7EDG - chains B and C of the 3 polymer chains in the assembly; structure by electron microscopy, 3.20 A resolution.

[Chain B (and C)]
Molecule: Spike glycoprotein
Source organism: Severe acute respiratory syndrome coronavirus 2
Notes: chain C of this document is another copy of the same molecule, construct and numbering; everything in this record applies to it too
UniProt: P0DTC2 (SPIKE_SARS2); aligned to UniProt positions 16-1205 over residues 16-1205 (the alignment contains insertions or deletions, so no single offset holds)
Sequence (1286 residues; row label = number of the first residue in the row; numbers below 1 keep their minus sign (Met-5 is residue -5)):
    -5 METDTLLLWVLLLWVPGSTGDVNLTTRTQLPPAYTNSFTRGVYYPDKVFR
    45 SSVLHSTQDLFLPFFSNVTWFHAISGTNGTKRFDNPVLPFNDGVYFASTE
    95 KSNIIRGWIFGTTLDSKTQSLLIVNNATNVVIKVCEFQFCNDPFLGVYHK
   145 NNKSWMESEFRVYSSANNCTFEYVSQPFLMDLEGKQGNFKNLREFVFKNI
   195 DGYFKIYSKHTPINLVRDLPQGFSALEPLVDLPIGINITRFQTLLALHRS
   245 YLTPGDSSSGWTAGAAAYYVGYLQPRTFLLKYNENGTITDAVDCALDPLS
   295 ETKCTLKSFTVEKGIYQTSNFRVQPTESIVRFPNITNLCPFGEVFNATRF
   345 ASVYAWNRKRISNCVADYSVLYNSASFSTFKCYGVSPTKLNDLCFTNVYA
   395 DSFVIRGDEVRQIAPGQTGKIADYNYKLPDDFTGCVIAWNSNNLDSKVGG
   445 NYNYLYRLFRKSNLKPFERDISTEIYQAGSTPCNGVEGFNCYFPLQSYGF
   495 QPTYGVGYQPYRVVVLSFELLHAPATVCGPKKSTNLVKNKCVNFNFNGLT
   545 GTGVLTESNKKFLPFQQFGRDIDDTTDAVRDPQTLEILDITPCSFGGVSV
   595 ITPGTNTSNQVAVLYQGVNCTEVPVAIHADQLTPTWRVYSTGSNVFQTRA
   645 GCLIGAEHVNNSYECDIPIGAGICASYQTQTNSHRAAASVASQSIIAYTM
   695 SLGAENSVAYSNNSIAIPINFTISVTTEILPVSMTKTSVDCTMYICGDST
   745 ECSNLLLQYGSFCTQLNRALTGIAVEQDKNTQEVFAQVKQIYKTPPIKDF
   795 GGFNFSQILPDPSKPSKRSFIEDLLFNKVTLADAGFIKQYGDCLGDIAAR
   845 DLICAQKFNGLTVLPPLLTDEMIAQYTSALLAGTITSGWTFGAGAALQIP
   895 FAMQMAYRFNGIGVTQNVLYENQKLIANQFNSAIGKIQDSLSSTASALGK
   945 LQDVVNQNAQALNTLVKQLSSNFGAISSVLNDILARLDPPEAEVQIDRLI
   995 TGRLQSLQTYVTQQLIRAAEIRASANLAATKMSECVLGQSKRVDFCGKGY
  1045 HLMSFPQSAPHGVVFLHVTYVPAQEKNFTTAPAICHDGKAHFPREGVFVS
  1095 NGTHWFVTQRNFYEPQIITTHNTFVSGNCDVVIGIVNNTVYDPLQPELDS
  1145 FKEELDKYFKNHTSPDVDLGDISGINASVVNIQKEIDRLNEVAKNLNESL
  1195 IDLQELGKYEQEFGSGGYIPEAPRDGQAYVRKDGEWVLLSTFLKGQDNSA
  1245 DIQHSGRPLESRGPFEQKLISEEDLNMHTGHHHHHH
Unresolved in the structure: -5 to 26, 67-78, 139-154, 171-182, 206-213, 240-260, 619-635, 673-687, 825-840, 1144-1280 (chain C: -5 to 26, 67-78, 140-151, 174-183, 209-213, 240-259, 618-637, 673-687, 826-840, 1144-1280)
Differences from the reference sequence: initiating methionine (-5); expression tag (-4 to 15, 1206-1280); conflict Tyr498 (Asn501 in P0DTC2), Asp567 (Ala570 in P0DTC2), Gly611 (Asp614 in P0DTC2), His678 (Pro681 in P0DTC2), Ala680 (Arg683 in P0DTC2), Ala682 (Arg685 in P0DTC2), Ile713 (Thr716 in P0DTC2), Ala979 (Ser982 in P0DTC2), Pro983 (Lys986 in P0DTC2), Pro984 (Val987 in P0DTC2), His1115 (Asp1118 in P0DTC2)
Disulfides: Cys288-Cys298, Cys333-Cys358, Cys376-Cys429, Cys388-Cys522, Cys535-Cys587, Cys614-Cys646, Cys659-Cys668, Cys735-Cys757, Cys740-Cys746, Cys1029-Cys1040, Cys1079-Cys1123
Covalent attachments: N-acetylglucosamine (NAG) linked to Asn61, Asn120, Asn162, Asn231, Asn279, Asn328, Asn340, Asn600, Asn613, Asn654, Asn706, Asn714, Asn798, Asn1071, Asn1095, Asn1131
UniProt features mapped onto this chain:
  - glycosylation (N-linked (GlcNAc...) asparagine): Asn17 (complex), Asn61 (hybrid), Asn331 (complex), Asn603 (hybrid)

[Interface between chain B and chain C]
Contacting residue pairs (124):
  Asn314(B) with Asp734(C), hydrogen bond
  Arg316(B) with Met737(C), hydrogen bond; Asp742(C), salt bridge
  Arg354(B) with Tyr197(C); Pro227(C), hydrogen bond (side chain-backbone)
  Gly378(B) with Arg980(C), hydrogen bond (backbone-side chain); Leu981(C)
  Val379(B) with Arg980(C)
  Ser380(B) with Arg980(C), hydrogen bond (backbone-backbone)
  Lys383(B) with Leu978(C), hydrogen bond (side chain-backbone); Ala979(C), hydrogen bond (side chain-backbone); Arg980(C)
  Leu387(B) with Ala979(C); Arg980(C)
  Asn391(B) with Tyr197(C), hydrogen bond
  Phe426(B) with Arg980(C)
  Glu513(B) with Tyr197(C), hydrogen bond
  Leu514(B) with Arg980(C)
  Lys555(B) with Phe43(C)
  Phe556(B) with Phe43(C), hydrophobic
  Phe559(B) with Lys41(C); Glu221(C)
  Gln560(B) with Lys41(C); Phe43(C)
  Gln561(B) with Lys41(C)
  Phe562(B) with Lys41(C); Val42(C); Phe43(C), hydrogen bond (backbone-backbone)
  Gly563(B) with Phe43(C)
  Arg564(B) with Val42(C); Phe43(C), hydrogen bond (backbone-backbone)
  Ile566(B) with Val47(C), hydrophobic
  Asp567(B) with Asn957(C); Val960(C); Lys961(C), salt bridge
  Asp571(B) with Phe852(C)
  Pro586(B) with Phe852(C), hydrophobic
  Ser588(B) with Gln850(C)
  Phe589(B) with Gln850(C); Phe852(C); Gly854(C)
  Gly611(B) with Ile847(C)
  Gln641(B) with Ile847(C)
  Thr642(B) with Ile847(C)
  Arg643(B) with Asp845(C), hydrogen bond (side chain-backbone); Ile847(C)
  Pro662(B) with Leu861(C), hydrophobic
  Ala665(B) with Pro860(C), hydrogen bond (backbone-backbone); Leu861(C)
  Gly666(B) with Leu861(C), hydrogen bond (backbone-backbone); Met866(C)
  Met694(B) with Leu862(C), hydrophobic; Met866(C), hydrophobic
  Leu696(B) with Met866(C), hydrophobic; Gln869(C); Tyr870(C)
  Ala698(B) with Gln784(C); Ile785(C), hydrogen bond (backbone-backbone)
  Glu699(B) with Ile785(C); Lys787(C), salt bridge
  Asn700(B) with Gln784(C), hydrogen bond; Ile785(C), hydrogen bond (backbone-backbone); Tyr786(C); Lys787(C)
  Ser701(B) with Lys787(C)
  Val702(B) with Tyr786(C), hydrophobic; Thr880(C); Gln892(C)
  Ala703(B) with Gln892(C), hydrogen bond (backbone-side chain)
  Tyr704(B) with Pro789(C), hydrophobic; Asp793(C); Phe794(C); Thr880(C); Ile893(C); Pro894(C), hydrophobic; Phe895(C)
  Asn706(B) with Asp793(C)
  Ser708(B) with Gln892(C); Pro894(C)
  Ile709(B) with Gln892(C)
  Ala710(B) with Leu891(C); Gln892(C)
  Pro712(B) with Leu891(C), hydrophobic
  Gln954(B) with Arg762(C)
  Gln962(B) with Gly754(C); Ser755(C), hydrogen bond (side chain-backbone); Phe756(C)
  Ser965(B) with Gln752(C), hydrogen bond (side chain-backbone); Tyr753(C); Gly754(C), hydrogen bond (side chain-backbone)
  Asn966(B) with Gln752(C)
  Phe967(B) with Gln752(C), hydrogen bond (backbone-backbone); Tyr753(C)
  Pro984(B) with Gly410(C)
  Gln999(B) with Gln999(C), hydrogen bond; Gln1002(C)
  Gln1007(B) with Leu1009(C)
  Ile1010(B) with Ile1010(C), hydrophobic
  Glu1014(B) with Arg1016(C), salt bridge
  Arg1036(B) with Glu1028(C), salt bridge; Arg1036(C)
  Val1037(B) with Ser1027(C), hydrogen bond (backbone-side chain)
  Asp1038(B) with Gly886(C); Ser1027(C)
  Glu1069(B) with Ala889(C); Leu891(C)
  Asn1071(B) with Gln892(C)
  Thr1074(B) with Met897(C)
  Pro1076(B) with Tyr914(C)
  Phe1086(B) with Gln910(C); Tyr914(C), hydrophobic
  Pro1087(B) with Gln910(C), hydrogen bond (backbone-side chain)
  Gly1090(B) with Tyr901(C)
  Val1091(B) with Met897(C), hydrophobic; Tyr901(C)
  Arg1104(B) with Trp883(C); Tyr901(C)
  Phe1118(B) with Thr909(C)
  Ser1120(B) with Asn911(C), hydrogen bond
  Val1125(B) with Glu915(C)
  Val1126(B) with Glu915(C)
  Ile1127(B) with Lys918(C)
  Gln1139(B) with Glu1141(C), hydrogen bond
  Leu1142(B) with Leu1142(C), hydrophobic
Also at the interface, not in a pair above, chain B (100 interface residues in all): His516, Pro518, Thr544, Lys554, Leu557, Asp565, Asp568, Thr569, Ile584, Val612, Ala644, Gly664, Gly697, Asn707, Thr958, Gly968, Ser1000, Thr1003, Lys1042, Gly1043, Tyr1044, Ala1075, His1115, Leu1138
Also at the interface, not in a pair above, chain C (90 interface residues in all): Tyr38, Asp40, Arg44, Ser45, Pro222, Ile228, Asn279, Lys783, Asn853, Pro859, Ser881, Ala887, Gln917, Ser964, Asn975, Thr1024, Leu1031, Gly1032, Glu1108, His1115, Leu1138

[Summary]
Chain B and chain C form an interface of 100 and 90 residues respectively, with 27 hydrogen bonds and 5 salt
bridges. Polar contacts include Arg316(B)-Asp742(C), Asp567(B)-Lys961(C) and Glu699(B)-Lys787(C).
N-acetylglucosamine is covalently linked to Asn61(B), Asn120(B), Asn162(B), Asn231(B), Asn279(B) and Asn328(B)
and 10 more.
Chain B and chain C are both Spike glycoprotein (Severe acute respiratory syndrome coronavirus 2); the
structure, Cryo-EM structure of SARS-CoV-2 S-UK variant (B.1.1.7), one RBD-up conformation 2, was determined
by electron microscopy (same publication as 7EDF, 7EDH, 7EDI, 7EDJ and 7EH5).
